PDB entry 1EHK | X-ray diffraction, 2.40 A resolution | chains B and C of the 3 polymer chains in the assembly

Chain B:
Name: BA3-type cytochrome-C oxidase
From: Thermus thermophilus
Notes: EC 1.9.3.1; fragment: subunit ii
UniProt: Q5SJ80 (COX2_THET8); numbering as in UniProt (aligned over 1-168)
Chain sequence (168 residues; row label = number of the first residue in the row):
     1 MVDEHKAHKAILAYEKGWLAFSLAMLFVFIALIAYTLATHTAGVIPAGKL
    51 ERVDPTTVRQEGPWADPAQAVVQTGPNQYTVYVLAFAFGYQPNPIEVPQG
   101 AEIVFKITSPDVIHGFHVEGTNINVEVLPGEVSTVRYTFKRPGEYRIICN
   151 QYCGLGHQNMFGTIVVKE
Not modelled in the structure: 1-2
Ion coordination: dinuclear copper ion: His114, Cys149, Gln151, Cys153, His157, Met160
Reported in the primary citation:
  - dinuclear copper ion coordination: His114, Cys149, Gln151, Cys153, His157, Met160

Chain C:
Name: BA3-type cytochrome-C oxidase
From: Thermus thermophilus
Notes: EC 1.9.3.1; fragment: subunit iia
UniProt: P82543 (COXA_THET8); numbering as in UniProt (aligned over 2-34)
Chain sequence (33 residues; each row starts with the number of its first residue):
     2 EEKPKGALAVILVLTLTILVFWLGVYAVFFARG

Chain B / chain C interface:
Contacting residue pairs (23):
  Asp3(B) - Glu3(C)
  Ala10(B) - Pro5(C)
  Tyr14(B) - Lys4(C)
  Tyr14(B) - Leu9(C)  hydrophobic
  Trp18(B) - Ile12(C)  hydrophobic
  Trp18(B) - Thr16(C)
  Phe21(B) - Thr16(C)
  Phe29(B) - Ile19(C)  hydrophobic
  Phe29(B) - Trp23(C)
  Leu32(B) - Trp23(C)  hydrophobic
  Leu32(B) - Tyr27(C)  hydrogen bond (backbone-side chain)
  Tyr35(B) - Tyr27(C)
  Tyr35(B) - Phe31(C)  hydrophobic
  Thr36(B) - Tyr27(C)
  Thr36(B) - Phe30(C)
  Thr36(B) - Phe31(C)
  Gly120(B) - Arg33(C)
  Thr121(B) - Arg33(C)
  Asn122(B) - Phe30(C)
  Asn122(B) - Arg33(C)  hydrogen bond (backbone-backbone)
  Asn122(B) - Gly34(C)
  Tyr137(B) - Arg33(C)  hydrogen bond (side chain-backbone)
  Tyr137(B) - Gly34(C)  hydrogen bond (side chain-backbone)
Also at the interface, not in a pair above, chain B (19 interface residues in all): Lys6, Ile11, Met25, Ile33, Thr41, Arg141
Also at the interface, not in a pair above, chain C (17 interface residues in all): Leu15, Leu20, Leu24, Ala32

Summary:
19 residues of chain B and 17 residues of chain C are in contact; the contacts include 4 hydrogen bonds. Polar
contacts include Leu32(B)-Tyr27(C), Tyr137(B)-Arg33(C) and Tyr137(B)-Gly34(C). The dinuclear copper ion site
is built by His114(B), Cys149(B), Gln151(B), Cys153(B), His157(B) and Met160(B). The paper reports dinuclear
copper ion coordination by His114(B), Cys149(B) and Gln151(B) among others.
Here chain B is BA3-type cytochrome-C oxidase and chain C is BA3-type cytochrome-C oxidase, both from Thermus
thermophilus. Entry 1EHK (Crystal structure of the aberrant BA3-cytochrome-C oxidase from thermus
thermophilus) was determined by X-ray diffraction.
